PDB entry 8WRC | X-ray diffraction, 3.59 A resolution | chains A and Q of the 22 polymer chains in the assembly

== Chain A ==
Molecule: 16S rRNA
From: Thermus thermophilus HB8
Sequence (1522 nucleotides; row label = number of the first residue in the row; note: 42 numbers in that range are skipped by the numbering (no residue carries them; nothing is unmodelled there); a row labelled like 190A-190L holds insertion residues (190A, then the next letters in order); numbering starts at 0):
     0 UUUGUUGGAG AGUCUGAUCC UGGCUCAGGG UGAACGCUGG CGGCGUGCCU AAGACAUGCA
    60 AGUCGUGCGG G
    73 CCGCGGGGUU UU
    88 ACUCCG
    95 UGGUC
   101 AGCGGCGGAC GGGUGAGUAA CGCGUGGGU
  129A G
   130 ACCUACCCGG AAGAGGGGGA CAACCCGGGG AAACUCGGGC UAAUCCCCCA UGUGGACCCG
   190 C
190A-190L CCCUUGGGGUGU
   191 GUCCAAAGGG CUUU
   216 GCCCGCUUCC GGAUGGGCCC GCGUCCCAUC AGCUAGUUGG UGGGGUAAUG GCCCACCAAG
   276 GCGACGACGG GUAGCCGGUC UGAGAGGAUG GCCGGCCACA GGGGCACUGA GACACGGGCC
   336 CCACUCCUAC GGGAGGCAGC AGUUAGGAAU CUUCCGCAAU GGGCGCAAGC CUGACGGAGC
   396 GACGCCGCUU GGAGGAAGAA GCCCUUCGGG GUGUAAACUC CUGAA
   442 CCCGGGACGA AACCCCCGAC GA
   474 GGGGACUGAC GGUACCGGG
   494 GUAAUAGCGC CGGCCAACUC CGUGCCAGCA GCCXCGGUAA UACGGAGGGC GCGAGCGUUA
   554 CCCGGAUUCA CUGGGCGUAA AGGGCGUGUA GGCGGCCUGG GGCGUCCCAU GUGAAAGACC
   614 ACGGCUCAAC CGUGGGGGAG CGUGGGAUAC GCUCAGGCUA GACGGUGGGA GAGGGUGGUG
   674 GAAUUCCCGG AGUAGCGGUG AAAUGCGCAG AUACCGGGAG GAACGCCGAU GGCGAAGGCA
   734 GCCACCUGGU CCACCCGUGA CGCUGAGGCG CGAAAGCGUG GGGAGCAAAC CGGAUUAGAU
   794 ACCCGGGUAG UCCACGCCCU AAACGAUGCG CGCUAGGUCU CUGGGUCU
   848 CCUGGGGGCC GAAGCUAACG CGUUAAGCGC GCCGCCUGGG GAGUACGGCC GCAAGGCUGA
   908 AACUCAAAGG AAUUGACGGG GGCCCGCACA AGCGGUGGAG CAUGUGGUUU AAUUCGAAGX
   968 AACGCGAAGA ACCUUACCAG GCCUUGACAU GCUAGG
 1003A G
  1004 AACCCGGGUG AAAGCCUGGG GUGCCCC
1030A-1030D GCGA
  1031 GGGGAGCCCU AGCACAGGUG CUGCAUGGCC GUCGUCAGCU CGUGCCGUGA GGUGUUGGGU
  1091 UAAGUCCCGC AACGAGCGCA ACCCCCGCCG UUAGUUGCCA GCGGUUCGGC CGGGCACUCU
  1151 AACGGGACUG CCCGCGAAA
  1171 GCGGGAGGAA GGAGGGGACG ACGUCUGGUC AGCAUGGCCC UUACGGCCUG GGCGACACAC
  1231 GUGCUACAAU GCCCACUACA AAGCGAUGCC ACCCGGCAAC GGGGAGCUAA UCGCAAAAAG
  1291 GUGGGCCCAG UUCGGAUUGG GGUCUGCAAC CCGACCCCAU GAAGCCGGAA UCGCUAGUAA
  1351 UCGCGGAUCA G
 1361A C
  1362 CAUGCCGCGG UGAAUACGUU CCCGGGCCUU GUACACACXG CCXGUXACGC CAUGGGAGCG
  1422 GGCUCUACCC GAAGUCGCCG GG
  1446 AGCCUACGGG
  1459 CAGGCGCCGA GGGUAGGGCC CGUGACUGGG GCGAAGUCGU AACAAGGUAG CUGUACCGGA
  1519 AGGUGCGGCU GGAUCCACUC CUUUCU
Unresolved in the structure: 0-4, 1533-1538
Differences from the reference sequence: conflict U0, C13 (U in NR_037066), C1534 (A1507 in NR_037066), A1535 (C1508 in NR_037066), C1543 (U1514 in NR_037066); insertion (1027, 1031, 1244-1245, 1540-1541)
Modified residues: PSU (pseudouridine-5'-monophosphate) at position 516, G7M (N7-methyl-guanosine-5'-monophosphate) at position 527, M2G (N2-dimethylguanosine-5'-monophosphate) at position 966, 5MC (5-methylcytidine-5'-monophosphate) at position 967, 2MG (2N-methylguanosine-5'-monophosphate) at position 1207, 5MC (5-methylcytidine-5'-monophosphate) at position 1400, 4OC (4n,o2'-methylcytidine-5'-monophosphate) at position 1402, 5MC (5-methylcytidine-5'-monophosphate) at position 1404, 5MC (5-methylcytidine-5'-monophosphate) at position 1407, UR3 (3-methyluridine-5'-monophoshate) at position 1498, MA6 (6N-dimethyladenosine-5'-monophoshate) at position 1518, MA6 (6N-dimethyladenosine-5'-monophoshate) at position 1519, PSU (pseudouridine-5'-monophosphate) at position 1540, PSU (pseudouridine-5'-monophosphate) at position 1541
Covalently attached groups: covalent link 5MC_1407-G1494
Metal / ion sites: Mg2+ site 1: U5 (shared with 1 residue of chain H); Mg2+ site 2 near G21 (its only coordinating residue here); Mg2+ site 3: C48, U49, G115; Mg2+ site 4: C58, U387, G388; Mg2+ site 5: A59, U387; Mg2+ site 6 near G70 (its only coordinating residue here); Mg2+ site 7: G80, U81; Mg2+ site 8 near U82 (its only coordinating residue here); Mg2+ site 9: U83, U84; Mg2+ site 10: G107, G326; Mg2+ site 11: A109, G331; Mg2+ site 12 near G111 (its only coordinating residue here); 121 more Mg2+ sites not listed

== Chain Q ==
Molecule: 30S ribosomal protein S17
From: Thermus thermophilus HB8
UniProtKB: P24321 (RS17_THETH); residues 1-105 here = UniProt positions 1-105
Chain sequence (105 residues; numbered 1 to 105; the number before each row is that of its first residue):
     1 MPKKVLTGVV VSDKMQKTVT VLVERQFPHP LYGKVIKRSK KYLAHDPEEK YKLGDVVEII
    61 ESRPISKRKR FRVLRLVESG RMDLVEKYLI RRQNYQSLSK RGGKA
Unresolved in the structure: 1, 101-105
Metal / ion sites: Mg2+ site 1: Asp13, Met15, Glu49; Mg2+ site 2: Ser39 (shared with C280(A) of chain A); Mg2+ site 3 near Ile65 (its only coordinating residue here)

== Chain A / chain Q interface ==
Pairs across the interface (95):
  G127(A) - Pro2(Q)  hydrogen bond to the sugar
  G127(A) - Glu61(Q)  hydrogen bond to the base
  G128(A) - Pro2(Q)  phosphate contact
  G128(A) - Lys3(Q)  hydrogen bond to the phosphate
  G128(A) - Glu61(Q)  sugar contact
  U129(A) - Lys3(Q)  salt bridge to the phosphate
  A130(A) - Arg63(Q)  salt bridge to the phosphate
  A130(A) - Pro64(Q)  base contact
  U190E(A) - Ser62(Q)  base contact
  U190E(A) - Arg63(Q)  hydrogen bond to the base
  U190E(A) - Arg72(Q)  hydrogen bond to the base
  G190F(A) - Arg63(Q)  hydrogen bond to the base
  C234(A) - Arg70(Q)  hydrogen bond to the phosphate
  C235(A) - Glu61(Q)  sugar contact
  C235(A) - Arg70(Q)  salt bridge to the phosphate
  C235(A) - Phe71(Q)  sugar contact
  G236(A) - Lys4(Q)  sugar contact
  G236(A) - Lys40(Q)  salt bridge to the phosphate
  G236(A) - Tyr42(Q)  sugar contact
  C237(A) - Arg25(Q)  hydrogen bond to the phosphate
  C237(A) - Lys40(Q)  salt bridge to the phosphate
  C237(A) - Tyr42(Q)  phosphate contact
  G238(A) - Arg25(Q)  salt bridge to the phosphate
  A246(A) - Leu98(Q)  hydrogen bond to the sugar
  A246(A) - Ser99(Q)  sugar contact
  G247(A) - Ser99(Q)  phosphate contact
  G247(A) - Lys100(Q)  salt bridge to the phosphate
  U252(A) - Lys67(Q)  salt bridge to the phosphate
  U253(A) - Met15(Q)  sugar contact
  U253(A) - Lys67(Q)  salt bridge to the phosphate
  G254(A) - Met15(Q)  sugar contact
  G254(A) - Gln16(Q)  hydrogen bond to the sugar
  G254(A) - Thr18(Q)  hydrogen bond to the phosphate
  G254(A) - Leu43(Q)  phosphate contact
  G254(A) - Ser66(Q)  hydrogen bond to the phosphate
  G254(A) - Lys67(Q)  phosphate contact
  G254(A) - Arg68(Q)  phosphate contact
  G254(A) - Lys69(Q)  hydrogen bond to the phosphate
  G255(A) - Gln16(Q)  hydrogen bond to the sugar
  G255(A) - Lys17(Q)  hydrogen bond to the phosphate
  G255(A) - Ile65(Q)  phosphate contact
  G255(A) - Ser66(Q)  phosphate contact
  G255(A) - Lys69(Q)  salt bridge to the phosphate
  U256(A) - Lys17(Q)  salt bridge to the phosphate
  U264(A) - Arg63(Q)  sugar contact
  U264(A) - Pro64(Q)  hydrogen bond to the sugar
  G265(A) - Pro64(Q)  sugar contact
  G265(A) - Ile65(Q)  sugar contact
  G265(A) - Ser66(Q)  sugar contact
  G265(A) - Lys67(Q)  hydrogen bond to the sugar
  G266(A) - Ile65(Q)  phosphate contact
  G266(A) - Ser66(Q)  phosphate contact
  G266(A) - Lys67(Q)  sugar contact
  C267(A) - Lys67(Q)  salt bridge to the phosphate
  A273(A) - Gln16(Q)  hydrogen bond to the sugar
  G275(A) - Lys14(Q)  phosphate contact
  G275(A) - Met15(Q)  phosphate contact
  G276(A) - Ser12(Q)  hydrogen bond to the phosphate
  G276(A) - Met15(Q)  sugar contact
  G276(A) - Thr20(Q)  phosphate contact
  G276(A) - Arg68(Q)  hydrogen bond to the sugar
  C277(A) - Thr20(Q)  phosphate contact
  C277(A) - Lys41(Q)  salt bridge to the phosphate
  C277(A) - Arg68(Q)  salt bridge to the phosphate
  G278(A) - Lys41(Q)  salt bridge to the phosphate
  G278(A) - Tyr95(Q)  base contact
  A279(A) - Tyr95(Q)  hydrogen bond to the phosphate
  A279(A) - Leu98(Q)  base contact
  C280(A) - Lys37(Q)  base contact
  C280(A) - Arg38(Q)  hydrogen bond to the sugar
  C280(A) - Ser39(Q)  hydrogen bond to the base
  C280(A) - Arg91(Q)  salt bridge to the phosphate
  C564(A) - Leu31(Q)  base contact
  C564(A) - Tyr32(Q)  sugar contact
  U582(A) - Asn94(Q)  hydrogen bond to the sugar
  A583(A) - Arg91(Q)  hydrogen bond to the sugar
  A583(A) - Asn94(Q)  hydrogen bond to the sugar
  G584(A) - Lys87(Q)  salt bridge to the phosphate
  G584(A) - Arg91(Q)  salt bridge to the phosphate
  G585(A) - Lys34(Q)  hydrogen bond to the phosphate
  G585(A) - Lys37(Q)  salt bridge to the phosphate
  C586(A) - Lys34(Q)  salt bridge to the phosphate
  C596(A) - Gln26(Q)  sugar contact
  G597(A) - Gln26(Q)  sugar contact
  G597(A) - Val35(Q)  sugar contact
  U598(A) - Pro28(Q)  phosphate contact
  G635(A) - Pro2(Q)  phosphate contact
  G635(A) - Lys4(Q)  salt bridge to the phosphate
  U636(A) - Pro2(Q)  phosphate contact
  G644(A) - Gln26(Q)  base contact
  G760(A) - Asn94(Q)  base contact
  G760(A) - Ser97(Q)  sugar contact
  G760(A) - Leu98(Q)  sugar contact
  C879(A) - Lys34(Q)  salt bridge to the phosphate
  C896(A) - Lys100(Q)  salt bridge to the phosphate
Also at the interface, not in a pair above, chain A (52 interface residues in all): G129A, C272, A300, C645, A759, G761, G895, C897
Also at the interface, not in a pair above, chain Q (47 interface residues in all): His45, Ile90, Arg92

== Overview ==
52 residues of chain A and 47 residues of chain Q are in contact, with 27 hydrogen bonds and 23 salt bridges.
Polar contacts include G127(A)-Glu61(Q), G190F(A)-Arg63(Q) and U190E(A)-Arg63(Q). The Mg2+ site 3 is built by
C48(A), U49(A) and G115(A).
Here chain A is 16S rRNA and chain Q is 30S ribosomal protein S17, both from Thermus thermophilus HB8. Entry
8WRC (Time-Resolved Ambient Temperature Kineto-Crystallographic Structure of Initiation Factor in Complex with
Ribosome) was determined by X-ray diffraction.
